8WKN - chains A and D of the 5 polymer chains in the assembly; structure by electron microscopy, 3.40 A resolution.

Chain A (and D):
Name: SIR2-like domain-containing protein
Source organism: Bacillus subtilis
Notes: chain D of this document is another copy of the same molecule, construct and numbering; everything in this record applies to it too
UniProt: A0A162TTM4 (A0A162TTM4_BACIU); residues 1-1005 here = UniProt positions 1-1005
Chain sequence (1005 residues; numbered 1 to 1005; the number before each row is that of its first residue):
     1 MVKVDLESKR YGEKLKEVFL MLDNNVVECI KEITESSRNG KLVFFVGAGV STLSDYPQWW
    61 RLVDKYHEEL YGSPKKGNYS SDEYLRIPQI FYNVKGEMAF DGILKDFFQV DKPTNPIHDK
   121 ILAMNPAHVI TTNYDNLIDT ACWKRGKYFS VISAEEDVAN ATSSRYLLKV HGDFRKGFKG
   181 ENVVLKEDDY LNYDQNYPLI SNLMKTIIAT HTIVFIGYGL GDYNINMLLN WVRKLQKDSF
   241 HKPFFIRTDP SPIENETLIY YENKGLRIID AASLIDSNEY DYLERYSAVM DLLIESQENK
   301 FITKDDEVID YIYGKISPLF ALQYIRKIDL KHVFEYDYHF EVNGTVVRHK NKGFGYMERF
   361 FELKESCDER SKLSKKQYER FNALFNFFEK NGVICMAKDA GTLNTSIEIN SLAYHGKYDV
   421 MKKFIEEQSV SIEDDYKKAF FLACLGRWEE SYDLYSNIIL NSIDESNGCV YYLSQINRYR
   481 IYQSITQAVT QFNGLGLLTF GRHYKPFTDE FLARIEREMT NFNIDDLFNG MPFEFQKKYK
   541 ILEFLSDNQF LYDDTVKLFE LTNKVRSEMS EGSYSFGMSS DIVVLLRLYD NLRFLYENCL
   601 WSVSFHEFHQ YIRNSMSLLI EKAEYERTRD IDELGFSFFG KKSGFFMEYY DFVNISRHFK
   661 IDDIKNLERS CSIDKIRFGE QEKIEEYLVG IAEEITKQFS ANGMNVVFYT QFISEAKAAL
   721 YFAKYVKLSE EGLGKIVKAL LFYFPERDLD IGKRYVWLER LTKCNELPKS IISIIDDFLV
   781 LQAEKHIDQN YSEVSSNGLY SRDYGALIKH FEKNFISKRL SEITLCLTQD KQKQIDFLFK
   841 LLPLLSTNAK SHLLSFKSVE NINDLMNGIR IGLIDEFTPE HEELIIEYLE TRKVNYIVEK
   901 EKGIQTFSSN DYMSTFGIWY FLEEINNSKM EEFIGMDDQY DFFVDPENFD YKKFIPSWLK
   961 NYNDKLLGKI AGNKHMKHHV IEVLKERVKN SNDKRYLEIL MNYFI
Disordered / not traced: 1-7, 567-577, 788, 897-908, 975 (chain D: 1-22, 178, 300-1005)
Sequence notes: conflict Ser-643 (Leu in A0A162TTM4)
What the authors report for this chain:
  - self-association interface (contacts with another copy of this molecule); pairs are residue here / residue on that copy: Tyr-71/Glu-254, Ile-90/Tyr-260, Tyr-471/Tyr-148, Pro-532/Tyr-148
  - mutagenesis - Y71A/I90A, N133A/H171A: abolished catalytic activity on TTP
  - mutagenesis - Y574G/F576G: decreased binding to SPbeta prophage-derived uncharacterized protein YotI
  - mutagenesis - K960A/D993A: unchanged binding to SPbeta prophage-derived uncharacterized protein YotI
  - catalytic residues: Asn-133, His-171 (proposed by the authors, not directly observed)
  - mutagenesis - M531G/P532G: increased catalytic activity
  - mutagenesis - L495G/L497G/L498G, Y574G/F576G: abolished catalytic activity

Interface between chain A and chain D:
Pairs across the interface (27):
  Leu-70(A) / Glu-256(D)
  Tyr-71(A) / Glu-254(D)
  Tyr-71(A) / Glu-256(D)
  Tyr-71(A) / Thr-257(D)  hydrogen bond
  Asn-78(A) / Asn-78(D)
  Asp-82(A) / Gly-221(D)
  Arg-86(A) / Gly-221(D)
  Arg-86(A) / Tyr-261(D)
  Gln-89(A) / Tyr-260(D)
  Ile-90(A) / Tyr-260(D)  hydrophobic
  Asn-93(A) / Tyr-260(D)
  Val-94(A) / Glu-256(D)
  Lys-95(A) / Glu-256(D)  salt bridge
  Asp-188(A) / Arg-233(D)  salt bridge
  Leu-191(A) / Asn-230(D)
  Gly-221(A) / Asp-82(D)
  Asn-226(A) / Asp-82(D)
  Asn-226(A) / Arg-86(D)  hydrogen bond
  Asn-230(A) / Leu-191(D)
  Arg-233(A) / Asn-192(D)
  Glu-254(A) / Tyr-71(D)
  Glu-256(A) / Leu-70(D)
  Glu-256(A) / Tyr-71(D)
  Thr-257(A) / Tyr-71(D)  hydrogen bond
  Tyr-260(A) / Ile-90(D)  hydrophobic
  Tyr-260(A) / Asn-93(D)
  Tyr-261(A) / Arg-86(D)
Also at the interface, not in a pair above, chain A (25 interface residues in all): Glu-187, Asn-192, Ile-259, Lys-264
Also at the interface, not in a pair above, chain D (22 interface residues in all): Gln-89, Val-94, Glu-187, Leu-220, Asn-226

Overview:
25 residues of chain A face 22 of chain D across their interface, with 3 hydrogen bonds and 2 salt bridges.
Polar contacts include Lys-95(A)/Glu-256(D), Asp-188(A)/Arg-233(D) and Tyr-71(A)/Thr-257(D). The paper reports
catalytic residues Asn-133(A) and His-171(A); Y71A/I90A and N133A/H171A of chain A abolish catalytic activity
on TTP; 6 substitutions were tested in all.
Chain A and chain D are both SIR2-like domain-containing protein (Bacillus subtilis); the structure, Cryo-EM
structure of DSR2-DSAD1, was determined by electron microscopy (same publication as 8K98, 8K9A, 8W56 and
8XKN).
